PDB entry 6O7V | electron microscopy, 6.60 A resolution (low resolution: residue-level contacts below are approximate; hydrogen-bond / salt-bridge calls are withheld) | chains D and E of the 31 polymer chains in the assembly

# Chain D
Name: V-type proton ATPase subunit B
From: Saccharomyces cerevisiae (strain ATCC 204508 / S288c)
UniProtKB: P16140 (VATB_YEAST); residue numbers follow UniProt; this construct covers 1-517
Sequence (517 residues; each row starts with the number of its first residue):
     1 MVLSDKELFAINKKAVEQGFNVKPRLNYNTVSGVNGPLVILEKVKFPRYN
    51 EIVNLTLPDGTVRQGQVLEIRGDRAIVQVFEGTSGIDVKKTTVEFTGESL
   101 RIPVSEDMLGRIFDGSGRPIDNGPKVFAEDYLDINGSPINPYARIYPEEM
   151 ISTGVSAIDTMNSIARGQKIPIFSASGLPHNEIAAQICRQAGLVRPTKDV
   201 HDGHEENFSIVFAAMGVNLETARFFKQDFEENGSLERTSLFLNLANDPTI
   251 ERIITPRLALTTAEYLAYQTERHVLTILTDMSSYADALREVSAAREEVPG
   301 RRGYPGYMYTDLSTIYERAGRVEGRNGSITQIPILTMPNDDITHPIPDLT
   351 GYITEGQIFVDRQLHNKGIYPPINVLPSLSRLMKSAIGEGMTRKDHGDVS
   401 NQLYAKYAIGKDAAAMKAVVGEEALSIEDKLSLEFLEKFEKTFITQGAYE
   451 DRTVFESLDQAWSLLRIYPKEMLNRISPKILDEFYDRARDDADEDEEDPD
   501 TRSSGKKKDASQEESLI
Unresolved in the structure: 1-28, 486-517
Swiss-Prot annotation at these positions:
  - binding site (ATP): R381
  - modified residue (Phosphoserine): S4, S137, S503, S504, S511, S515
  - cross-link (Glycyl lysine isopeptide (Lys-Gly)): K14 (interchain with G-Cter in ubiquitin), K508 (interchain with G-Cter in ubiquitin)

# Chain E
Name: Vacuolar ATP synthase catalytic subunit A
From: Saccharomyces cerevisiae (strain RM11-1a)
UniProtKB: B3LH69 (B3LH69_YEAS1); residues 0-616 here correspond to UniProt positions 1-617 (UniProt number = residue number + 1)
Sequence (639 residues; numbered 0 to 638; the number before each row is that of its first residue; numbering starts at 0):
     0 MAGAIENARKEIKRISLEDHAESEYGAIYSVSGPVVIAENMIGCAMYELV
    50 KVGHDNLVGEVIRIDGDKATIQVYEETAGLTVGDPVLRTGKPLSVELGPG
   100 LMETIYDGIQRPLKAIKEESQSIYIPRGIDTPALDRTIKWQFTPGKFQVG
   150 DHISGGDIYGSVFENSLISSHKILLPPRSRGTITWIAPAGEYTLDEKILE
   200 VEFDGKKSDFTLYHTWPVRVPRPVTEKLSADYPLLTGQRVLDALFPCVQG
   250 GTTCIPGAFGCGKTVISQSLSKYSNSDAIIYVGCGERGNEMAEVLMEFPE
   300 LYTEMSGTKEPIMKRTTLVANTSNMPVAAREASIYTGITLAEYFRDQGKN
   350 VSMIADSSSRWAEALREISGRLGEMPADQGFPAYLGAKLASFYERAGKAV
   400 ALGSPDRTGSVSIVAAVSPAGGDFSDPVTTATLGITQVFWGLDKKLAQRK
   450 HFPSINTSVSYSKYTNVLNKFYDSNYPEFPVLRDRMKEILSNAEELEQVV
   500 QLVGKSALSDSDKITLDVATLIKEDFLQQNGYSTYDAFCPIWKTFDMMRA
   550 FISYHDEAQKAVANGANWSKLADSTGDVKHAVSSSKFFEPSRGEKEVHGE
   600 FEKLLSTMQERFAESTDDYKDHDGDYKDHDIDYKDDDDK
Unresolved in the structure: 0-23, 617-638

# Chain D / chain E interface
Pairs across the interface (20):
  S32(D) with G65(E)
  G33(D) with I63(E)
  V34(D) with R62(E); I63(E)
  G85(D) with A44(E)
  I86(D) with C43(E); A44(E)
  D87(D) with G42(E); C43(E)
  V88(D) with G42(E)
  S176(D) with L432(E)
  A245(D) with A386(E); A389(E); S390(E)
  N246(D) with S390(E)
  R289(D) with A382(E)
  E290(D) with A382(E)
  P338(D) with T429(E)
  A418(D) with L501(E)
  V419(D) with L501(E)
Also at the interface, not in a pair above, chain D (20 interface residues in all): T83, S84, R302, N366, G421
Also at the interface, not in a pair above, chain E (20 interface residues in all): M45, D377, G433, S490, Q497, V498, V502

# Summary
Chain D and chain E each contribute 20 residues to their interface. UniProt lists ATP-binding residue R381(D)
on chain D.
Chain D is V-type proton ATPase subunit B (Saccharomyces cerevisiae (strain ATCC 204508 / S288c)) and chain E
is Vacuolar ATP synthase catalytic subunit A (Saccharomyces cerevisiae (strain RM11-1a)); the structure,
Saccharomyces cerevisiae V-ATPase Stv1-V1VO State 1, was determined by electron microscopy, deposited together
with 6O7T, 6O7U, 6O7W and 6O7X.
